Entry 1NT9 (X-ray diffraction, 4.20 A resolution (low resolution: residue-level contacts below are approximate; hydrogen-bond / salt-bridge calls are withheld)); this record covers chains A and B of the 12 polymer chains in the assembly.

Chain A:
Name: DNA-directed RNA polymerase II largest subunit
Organism: Saccharomyces cerevisiae
Notes: EC 2.7.7.6
UniProt: P04050 (RPB1_YEAST); residues 1-1733 here = UniProt positions 1-1733
Amino-acid sequence (1733 residues; row label = number of the first residue in the row):
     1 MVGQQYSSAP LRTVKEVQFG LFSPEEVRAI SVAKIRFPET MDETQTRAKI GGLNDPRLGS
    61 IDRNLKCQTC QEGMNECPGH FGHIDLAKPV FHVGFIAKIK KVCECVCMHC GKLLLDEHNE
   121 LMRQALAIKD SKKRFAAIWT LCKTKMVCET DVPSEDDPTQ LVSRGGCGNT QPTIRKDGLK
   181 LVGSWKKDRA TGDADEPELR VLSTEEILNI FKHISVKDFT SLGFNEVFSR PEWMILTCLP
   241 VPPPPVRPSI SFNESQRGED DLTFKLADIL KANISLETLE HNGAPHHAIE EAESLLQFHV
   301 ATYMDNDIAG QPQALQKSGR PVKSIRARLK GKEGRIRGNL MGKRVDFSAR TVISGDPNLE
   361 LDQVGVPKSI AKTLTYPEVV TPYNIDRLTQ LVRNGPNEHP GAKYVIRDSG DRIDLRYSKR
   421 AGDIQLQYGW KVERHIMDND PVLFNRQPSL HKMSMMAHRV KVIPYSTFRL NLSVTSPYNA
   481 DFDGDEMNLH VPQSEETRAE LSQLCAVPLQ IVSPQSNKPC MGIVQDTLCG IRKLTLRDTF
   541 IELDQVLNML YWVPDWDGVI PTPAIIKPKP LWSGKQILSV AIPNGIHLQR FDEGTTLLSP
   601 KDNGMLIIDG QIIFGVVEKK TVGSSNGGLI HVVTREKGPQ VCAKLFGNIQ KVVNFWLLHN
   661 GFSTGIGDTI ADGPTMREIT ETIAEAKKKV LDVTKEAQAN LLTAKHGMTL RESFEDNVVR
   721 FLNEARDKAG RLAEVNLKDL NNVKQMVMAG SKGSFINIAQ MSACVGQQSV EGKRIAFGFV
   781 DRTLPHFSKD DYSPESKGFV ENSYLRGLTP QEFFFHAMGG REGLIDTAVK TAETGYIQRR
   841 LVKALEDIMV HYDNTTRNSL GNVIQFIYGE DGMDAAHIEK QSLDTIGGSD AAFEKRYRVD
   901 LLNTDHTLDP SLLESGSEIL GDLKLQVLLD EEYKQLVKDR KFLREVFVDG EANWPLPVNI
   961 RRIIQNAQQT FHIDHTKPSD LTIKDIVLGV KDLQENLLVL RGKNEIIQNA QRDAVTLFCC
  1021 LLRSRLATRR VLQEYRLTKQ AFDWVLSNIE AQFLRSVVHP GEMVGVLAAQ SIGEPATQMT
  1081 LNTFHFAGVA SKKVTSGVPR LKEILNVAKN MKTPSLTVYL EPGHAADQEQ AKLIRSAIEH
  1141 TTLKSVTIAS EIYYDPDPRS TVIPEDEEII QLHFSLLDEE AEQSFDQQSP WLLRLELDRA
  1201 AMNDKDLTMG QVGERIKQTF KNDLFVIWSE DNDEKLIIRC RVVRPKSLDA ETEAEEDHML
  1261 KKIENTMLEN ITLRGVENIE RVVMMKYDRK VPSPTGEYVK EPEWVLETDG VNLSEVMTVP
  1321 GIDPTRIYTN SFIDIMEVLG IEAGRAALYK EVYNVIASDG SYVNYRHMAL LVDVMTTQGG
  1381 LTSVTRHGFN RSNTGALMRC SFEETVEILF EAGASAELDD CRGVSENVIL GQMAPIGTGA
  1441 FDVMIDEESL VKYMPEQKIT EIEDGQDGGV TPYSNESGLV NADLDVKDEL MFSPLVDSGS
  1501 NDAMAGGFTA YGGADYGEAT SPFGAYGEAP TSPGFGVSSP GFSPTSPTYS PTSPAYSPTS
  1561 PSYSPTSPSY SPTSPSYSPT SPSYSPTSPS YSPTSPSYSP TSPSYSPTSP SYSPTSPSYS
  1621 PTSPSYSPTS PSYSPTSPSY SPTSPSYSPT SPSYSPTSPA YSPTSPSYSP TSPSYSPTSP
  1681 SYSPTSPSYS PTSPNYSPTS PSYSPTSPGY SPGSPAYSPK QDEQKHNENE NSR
Unresolved in the structure: 1, 155-160, 187-198, 250-258, 312-323, 1082-1091, 1177-1186, 1244-1253, 1454-1733
Swiss-Prot annotation at these positions:
  - region: Pro248 to Asp260 (Lid loop), Asn306 to Lys323 (Rudder loop), Pro810 to Glu822 (Bridging helix)
  - binding site (Zn(2+)): Cys67, Cys70, Cys77, His80, Cys107, Cys110, Cys148, Cys167
  - binding site (Mg(2+)): Asp481, Asp483, Asp485
  - modified residue: Thr1471 (Phosphothreonine)
  - cross-link (Glycyl lysine isopeptide (Lys-Gly)): Lys695 (interchain with G-Cter in ubiquitin), Lys1246 (interchain with G-Cter in ubiquitin), Lys1350 (interchain with G-Cter in ubiquitin)
  - natural variant: Ser1653 to Pro1659 (deletion: In strain: A364A)
  - mutagenesis: Lys1246 (K1246R: Impairs ubiquitination during transcription stress)

Chain B:
Name: DNA-directed polymerase II SECOND LARGEST SUBUNIT
Organism: Saccharomyces cerevisiae
Notes: EC 2.7.7.6
UniProt: P08518 (RPB2_YEAST); numbering as in UniProt (aligned over 1-1224)
Amino-acid sequence (1224 residues; each row starts with the number of its first residue):
     1 MSDLANSEKY YDEDPYGFED ESAPITAEDS WAVISAFFRE KGLVSQQLDS FNQFVDYTLQ
    61 DIICEDSTLI LEQLAQHTTE SDNISRKYEI SFGKIYVTKP MVNESDGVTH ALYPQEARLR
   121 NLTYSSGLFV DVKKRTYEAI DVPGRELKYE LIAEESEDDS ESGKVFIGRL PIMLRSKNCY
   181 LSEATESDLY KLKECPFDMG GYFIINGSEK VLIAQERSAG NIVQVFKKAA PSPISHVAEI
   241 RSALEKGSRF ISTLQVKLYG REGSSARTIK ATLPYIKQDI PIVIIFRALG IIPDGEILEH
   301 ICYDVNDWQM LEMLKPCVED GFVIQDRETA LDFIGRRGTA LGIKKEKRIQ YAKDILQKEF
   361 LPHITQLEGF ESRKAFFLGY MINRLLLCAL DRKDQDDRDH FGKKRLDLAG PLLAQLFKTL
   421 FKKLTKDIFR YMQRTVEEAH DFNMKLAINA KTITSGLKYA LATGNWGEQK KAMSSRAGVS
   481 QVLNRYTYSS TLSHLRRTNT PIGRDGKLAK PRQLHNTHWG LVCPAETPEG QACGLVKNLS
   541 LMSCISVGTD PMPIITFLSE WGMEPLEDYV PHQSPDATRV FVNGVWHGVH RNPARLMETL
   601 RTLRRKGDIN PEVSMIRDIR EKELKIFTDA GRVYRPLFIV EDDESLGHKE LKVRKGHIAK
   661 LMATEYQDIE GGFEDVEEYT WSSLLNEGLV EYIDAEEEES ILIAMQPEDL EPAEANEEND
   721 LDVDPAKRIR VSHHATTFTH CEIHPSMILG VAASIIPFPD HNQSPRNTYQ SAMGKQAMGV
   781 FLTNYNVRMD TMANILYYPQ KPLGTTRAME YLKFRELPAG QNAIVAIACY SGYNQEDSMI
   841 MNQSSIDRGL FRSLFFRSYM DQEKKYGMSI TETFEKPQRT NTLRMKHGTY DKLDDDGLIA
   901 PGVRVSGEDV IIGKTTPISP DEEELGQRTA YHSKRDASTP LRSTENGIVD QVLVTTNQDG
   961 LKFVKVRVRT TKIPQIGDKF ASRHGQKGTI GITYRREDMP FTAEGIVPDL IINPHAIPSR
  1021 MTVAHLIECL LSKVAALSGN EGDASPFTDI TVEGISKLLR EHGYQSRGFE VMYNGHTGKK
  1081 LMAQIFFGPT YYQRLRHMVD DKIHARARGP MQVLTRQPVE GRSRDGGLRF GEMERDCMIA
  1141 HGAASFLKER LMEASDAFRV HICGICGLMT VIAKLNHNQF ECKGCDNKID IYQIHIPYAA
  1201 KLLFQELMAM NITPRLYTDR SRDF
Unresolved in the structure: 1-19, 71-89, 135-163, 336-344, 438-445, 468-476, 503-508, 669-677, 716-721, 920-932, 1120-1127
From the paper describing this entry:
  - conformationally variable residues (order/disorder transition): Glu1120 to Gly1127

Chain A / chain B interface:
Contacting residue pairs - 2 pairs, chain A then chain B:
  Gly342(A) - Gly1131(B)
  Phe347(A) - Ala1107(B)
Also at the interface, not in a pair above, chain A (9 interface residues in all): Cys70, Ala349, Asp483, Ser663, Tyr804, Ala828, Gly1437
Also at the interface, not in a pair above, chain B (9 interface residues in all): Gly530, His761, Ala828, Gly988, Ala1105, Gly1142, Lys1174

In short:
Chain A and chain B each contribute 9 residues to their interface. From UniProt: 8 Zn2+-binding residues, 3
Mg2+-binding residues and one mutagenesis site on chain A. From the paper: conformational variability at
Glu1120(B).
Chain A is DNA-directed RNA polymerase II largest subunit and chain B is DNA-directed polymerase II SECOND
LARGEST SUBUNIT, both from Saccharomyces cerevisiae; the structure, Complete 12-subunit RNA polymerase II, was
determined by X-ray diffraction.
